Entry 6EEC (electron microscopy, 3.55 A resolution); this record covers chains F and O of the 10 polymer chains in the assembly.

== Chain F ==
Name: RNA polymerase sigma factor SigA
From: Mycobacterium tuberculosis
Reference sequence: P9WGI0 (SIGA_MYCTO); residue numbers follow UniProt; this construct covers 1-528
Chain sequence (531 residues; row label = number of the first residue in the row; numbers below 1 keep their minus sign (Gly-2 is residue -2)):
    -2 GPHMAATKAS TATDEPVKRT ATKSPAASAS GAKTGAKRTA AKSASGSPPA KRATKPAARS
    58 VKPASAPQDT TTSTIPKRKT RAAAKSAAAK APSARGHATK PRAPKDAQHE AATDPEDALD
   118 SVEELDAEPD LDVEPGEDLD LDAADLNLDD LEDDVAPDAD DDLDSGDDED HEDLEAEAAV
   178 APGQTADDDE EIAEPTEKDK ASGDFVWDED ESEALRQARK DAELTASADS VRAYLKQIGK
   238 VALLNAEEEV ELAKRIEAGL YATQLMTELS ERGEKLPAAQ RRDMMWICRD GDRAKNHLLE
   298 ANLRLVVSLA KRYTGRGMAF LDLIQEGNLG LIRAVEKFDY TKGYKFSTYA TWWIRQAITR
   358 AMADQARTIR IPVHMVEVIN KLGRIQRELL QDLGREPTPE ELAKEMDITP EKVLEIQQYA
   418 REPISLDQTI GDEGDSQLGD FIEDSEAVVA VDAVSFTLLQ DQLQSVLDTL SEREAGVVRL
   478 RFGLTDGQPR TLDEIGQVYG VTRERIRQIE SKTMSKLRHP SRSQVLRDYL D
Unresolved in the structure: -2 to 208, 528
Sequence notes: expression tag (-2 to 0)
Swiss-Prot annotation at these positions:
  - DNA-binding region: Leu489 to Ser508 (H-T-H motif)
  - region: Ala225 to Ala259 (Sigma-70 factor domain-1)
  - motif: Asp319 to Gln322 (Interaction with polymerase core subunit RpoC)

== Chain O ==
Molecule: 90-nt DNA strand
Sequence (90 nucleotides; each row starts with the number of its first residue):
     1 GGCTATGGAT GACCGAACCT GGTCTTGACT CCATTGCCGG ATTTGTATTA GACTGGCAGG
    61 GTTGCCCCGA AGCGGGCGGA AACAAGCACG
Unresolved in the structure: 1-13, 79-90

== Interface between chain F and chain O ==
Contacting residue pairs (58; chain F residue first):
  Asp226(F) - DG56(O)  hydrogen bond to the base
  Val228(F) - DG56(O)  base contact
  Arg229(F) - DG56(O)  base contact
  Leu232(F) - DG55(O)  base contact
  Leu232(F) - DG56(O)  base contact
  Gly236(F) - DG55(O)  base contact
  Leu240(F) - DT54(O)  base contact
  Glu246(F) - DT54(O)  base contact
  Ala298(F) - DT54(O)  base contact
  Asn299(F) - DT54(O)  hydrogen bond to the base
  Arg301(F) - DT54(O)  phosphate contact
  Arg301(F) - DG55(O)  hydrogen bond to the base
  Leu302(F) - DT54(O)  hydrogen bond to the base
  Ser305(F) - DT54(O)  hydrogen bond to the sugar
  Ser305(F) - DG55(O)  hydrogen bond to the phosphate
  Lys308(F) - DG56(O)  salt bridge to the phosphate
  Arg330(F) - DT48(O)  salt bridge to the phosphate
  Lys334(F) - DT48(O)  salt bridge to the phosphate
  Asp336(F) - DA50(O)  hydrogen bond to the base
  Lys339(F) - DA50(O)  base contact
  Tyr341(F) - DA50(O)  sugar contact
  Tyr341(F) - DG51(O)  sugar contact
  Tyr341(F) - DA52(O)  phosphate contact
  Lys342(F) - DA52(O)  hydrogen bond to the phosphate
  Lys342(F) - DC53(O)  salt bridge to the phosphate
  Ser344(F) - DA52(O)  sugar contact
  Ser344(F) - DC53(O)  hydrogen bond to the phosphate
  Thr345(F) - DA50(O)  phosphate contact
  Thr345(F) - DG51(O)  phosphate contact
  Thr345(F) - DA52(O)  hydrogen bond to the phosphate
  Tyr346(F) - DA50(O)  base contact
  Thr348(F) - DC53(O)  base contact
  Trp349(F) - DT49(O)  base contact
  Trp349(F) - DA50(O)  sugar contact
  Trp350(F) - DT48(O)  phosphate contact
  Gln353(F) - DT48(O)  hydrogen bond to the base
  Gln353(F) - DT49(O)  base contact
  Arg367(F) - DG45(O)  salt bridge to the phosphate
  Pro369(F) - DG45(O)  phosphate contact
  Val370(F) - DT46(O)  base contact
  His371(F) - DT43(O)  sugar contact
  His371(F) - DT44(O)  salt bridge to the phosphate
  Arg470(F) - DC24(O)  salt bridge to the phosphate
  Gly497(F) - DT25(O)  phosphate contact
  Val498(F) - DC24(O)  sugar contact
  Val498(F) - DT25(O)  phosphate contact
  Thr499(F) - DT25(O)  phosphate contact
  Thr499(F) - DT26(O)  base contact
  Arg500(F) - DA28(O)  base contact
  Arg500(F) - DC29(O)  base contact
  Glu501(F) - DT26(O)  base contact
  Glu501(F) - DG27(O)  base contact
  Arg502(F) - DT23(O)  salt bridge to the phosphate
  Arg502(F) - DC24(O)  salt bridge to the phosphate
  Arg502(F) - DT25(O)  base contact
  Gln505(F) - DT23(O)  base contact
  Gln505(F) - DC24(O)  base contact
  Lys509(F) - DG22(O)  sugar contact
Other interface residues (no listed pair), chain F (43 interface residues in all): Lys233, Ile235, Phe335, Arg357
Other interface residues (no listed pair), chain O (23 interface residues in all): DA47, DC57

== Summary ==
The interface between chain F and chain O involves 43 residues on one side and 23 on the other; the contacts
include 11 hydrogen bonds and 9 salt bridges. Among the polar pairs are Asp226(F)-DG56(O), Asn299(F)-DT54(O)
and Arg301(F)-DG55(O).
Here chain F is RNA polymerase sigma factor SigA (Mycobacterium tuberculosis) and chain O is a 90-nt DNA
strand. Entry 6EEC (Mycobacterium tuberculosis RNAP promoter unwinding intermediate complex with RbpA/CarD and
AP3 promoter captured by Corallopyronin) was determined by electron microscopy, deposited together with 6EDT,
6EE8 and 6M7J.
